8ZH4 - chain A; structure by X-ray diffraction, 1.82 A resolution.

== Chain A ==
Molecule: Integrase
From: Human immunodeficiency virus type 1 (NEW YORK-5 ISOLATE)
Notes: EC 2.7.7.-, 3.1.-.-; engineered mutation(s): F185H
UniProtKB: P12497 (POL_HV1N5); residues 50-212 here correspond to UniProt positions 1197-1359 (UniProt number = residue number + 1147)
Chain sequence (166 residues; each row starts with the number of its first residue):
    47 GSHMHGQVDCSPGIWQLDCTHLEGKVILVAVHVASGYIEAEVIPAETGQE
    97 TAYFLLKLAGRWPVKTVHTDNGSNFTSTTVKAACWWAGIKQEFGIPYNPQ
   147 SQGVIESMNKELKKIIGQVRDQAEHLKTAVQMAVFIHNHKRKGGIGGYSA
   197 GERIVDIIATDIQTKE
Disordered / not traced: 47-55, 146-152, 188-192, 209-212
Modified residues: Cys65 (S-dimethylarsinoyl-cysteine; CAF); Cys130 (S-dimethylarsinoyl-cysteine; CAF)
Construct notes: expression tag (47-49); conflict His185 (Phe1332 in P12497)
Small-molecule neighbours: A1L1V ((2S)-2-(4',5-dimethylspiro[1,2-dihydroindene-3,1'-cyclohexane]-4-yl)-2-[(2-methylpropan-2-yl)oxy]ethanoic acid): Gln95, Ala98, Tyr99, Leu102, Thr125, Ala128, Ala129, Trp132, Gln168, Ala169, Glu170, His171, Thr174, Met178
Swiss-Prot annotation at these positions:
  - binding site (Mg(2+)): Asp64, Asp116, Glu152

== Overview ==
Bound to chain A: compound A1L1V. From UniProt: 3 Mg2+-binding residues.
Chain A is Integrase (Human immunodeficiency virus type 1 (NEW YORK-5 ISOLATE)); the structure, HIV-1
integrase core domain in complex with compound 5, was determined by X-ray diffraction (same publication as
8ZHA).
